Entry 3NYO (X-ray diffraction, 2.92 A resolution); this record covers chain A.

== Chain A ==
Molecule: G protein-coupled receptor kinase 6
Source organism: Homo sapiens
Notes: EC 2.7.11.16
UniProtKB: P43250 (GRK6_HUMAN); numbering as in UniProt (aligned over 2-576)
Chain sequence (576 residues; each row starts with the number of its first residue):
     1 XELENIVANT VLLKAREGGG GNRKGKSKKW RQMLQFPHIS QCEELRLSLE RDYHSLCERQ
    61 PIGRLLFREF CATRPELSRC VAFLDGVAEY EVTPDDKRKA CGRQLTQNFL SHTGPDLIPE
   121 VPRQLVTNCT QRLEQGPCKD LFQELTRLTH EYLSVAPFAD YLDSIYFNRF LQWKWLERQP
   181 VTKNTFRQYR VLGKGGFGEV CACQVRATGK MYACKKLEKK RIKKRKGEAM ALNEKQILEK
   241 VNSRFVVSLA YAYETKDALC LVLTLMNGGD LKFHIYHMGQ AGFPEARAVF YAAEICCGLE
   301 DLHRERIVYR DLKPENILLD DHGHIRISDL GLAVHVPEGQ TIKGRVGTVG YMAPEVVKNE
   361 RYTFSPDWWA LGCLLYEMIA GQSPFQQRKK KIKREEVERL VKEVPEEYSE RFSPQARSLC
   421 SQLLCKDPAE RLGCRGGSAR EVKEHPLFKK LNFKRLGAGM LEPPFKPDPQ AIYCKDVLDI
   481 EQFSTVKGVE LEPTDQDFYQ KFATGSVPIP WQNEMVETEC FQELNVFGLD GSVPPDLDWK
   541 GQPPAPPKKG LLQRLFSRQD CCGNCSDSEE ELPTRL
Not modelled in the structure: 387-389, 558-576
Construct notes: acetylation (1)
Modified positions: ACE (acetyl group) at position 1
Small-molecule neighbours: adenosine monophosphate (AMP): Leu192, Gly193, Lys194, Gly195, Gly196, Val200, Ala213, Lys215, Leu263, Thr264, Leu265, Met266, Asp270, Glu315, Asn316, Leu318, Asp329
What the authors report for this chain:
  - mutagenesis - I6A (12-13-fold), V7A (12-13-fold), N9A, L12A: decreased catalytic activity on bROS
  - mutagenesis - I6A, V7A: unchanged catalytic activity on peptide
  - mutagenesis - I6A/V7A, I6E/V7E (180-fold): decreased catalytic activity on receptor
  - mutagenesis - L13A: decreased catalytic activity
  - mutagenesis - L3A, E4A: unchanged catalytic activity
  - specificity-determining residues: Ser328 (proposed by the authors, not directly observed)
  - mutagenesis - N9A, L12A: decreased catalytic activity on peptide

== Summary ==
Ligands of chain A: adenosine monophosphate. The paper reports that I6A, V7A and N9A, among others, reduce
catalytic activity on bROS; the specificity determinant Ser328; 9 substitutions were tested in all.
Chain A is G protein-coupled receptor kinase 6 (Homo sapiens); the structure, Crystal Structure of G
Protein-Coupled Receptor Kinase 6 in Complex with AMP, was determined by X-ray diffraction together with 3NYN
from the same study.
